1K50 - chain A; structure by X-ray diffraction, 1.80 A resolution.

[Chain A]
Protein: Protein L
From: Finegoldia magna
Notes: fragment: B1 Domain (Residues 111-173)
Reference sequence: Q51912 (Q51912_PEPMA); residues 2-64 here correspond to UniProt positions 111-173 (UniProt number = residue number + 109)
Amino-acid sequence (63 residues; each row starts with the number of its first residue):
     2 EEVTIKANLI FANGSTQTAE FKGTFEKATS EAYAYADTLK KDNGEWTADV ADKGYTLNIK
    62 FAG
Construct notes: engineered mutation W47 (Tyr156 in Q51912), A49 (Val158 in Q51912)
What the authors report for this chain:
  - mutagenesis - V49A (0.92 kcal/mol): decreased stability (citing earlier work)
  - conformationally variable residues (side-chain flip): Y34

[In short]
The paper reports that V49A reduces stability; conformational variability at Y34.
Chain A is Protein L (Finegoldia magna); the structure, A V49A Mutation Induces 3D Domain Swapping in the B1
Domain of Protein L from Peptostreptococcus ..., was determined by X-ray diffraction together with 1K52 and
1K53 from the same study.
